8WOD - chains P and S of the 13 polymer chains in the assembly; structure by electron microscopy, 3.67 A resolution.

Chain P (and S):
Protein: SIR2-like domain-containing protein
Organism: Paenibacillus sp. 453mf
Notes: chain S of this document is another copy of the same molecule, construct and numbering; everything in this record applies to it too
UniProt: A0A1I6T0R8 (A0A1I6T0R8_9BACL); residue numbers follow UniProt; this construct covers 1-381
Amino-acid sequence (381 residues; row label = number of the first residue in the row):
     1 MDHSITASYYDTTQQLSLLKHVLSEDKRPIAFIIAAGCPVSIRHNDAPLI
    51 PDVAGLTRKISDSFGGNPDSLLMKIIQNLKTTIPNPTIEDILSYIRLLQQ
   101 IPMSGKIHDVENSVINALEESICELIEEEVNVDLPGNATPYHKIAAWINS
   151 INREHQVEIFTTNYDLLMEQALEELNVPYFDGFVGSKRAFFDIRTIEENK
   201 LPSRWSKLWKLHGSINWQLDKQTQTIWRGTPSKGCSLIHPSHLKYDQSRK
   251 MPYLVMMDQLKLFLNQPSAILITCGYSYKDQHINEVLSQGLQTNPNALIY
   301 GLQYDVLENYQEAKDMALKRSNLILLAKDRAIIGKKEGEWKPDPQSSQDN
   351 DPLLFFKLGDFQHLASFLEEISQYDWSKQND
Unresolved in the structure: 1-7, 65-69, 246-250, 342-353, 374-381 (chain S: 1-10, 64-71, 342-356, 374-381)

Interface between chain P and chain S:
Pairs across the interface - 27 pairs, chain P then chain S:
  Glu169(P) - Ser186(S)
  Glu173(P) - Val184(S)
  Glu173(P) - Gly185(S)
  Glu173(P) - Ser186(S)  hydrogen bond (side chain-backbone)
  Glu173(P) - Arg188(S)
  Glu173(P) - Phe190(S)
  Asn176(P) - Phe190(S)
  Val177(P) - Phe190(S)
  Tyr179(P) - Val184(S)
  Tyr179(P) - Gly185(S)  hydrogen bond (side chain-backbone)
  Tyr179(P) - Ser186(S)  hydrogen bond
  Val184(P) - Tyr179(S)
  Gly185(P) - Tyr179(S)
  Ser186(P) - Tyr179(S)  hydrogen bond (backbone-side chain)
  Ser186(P) - Arg228(S)
  Lys187(P) - Gln170(S)
  Phe190(P) - Asn176(S)
  Phe190(P) - Val177(S)
  Arg194(P) - Arg204(S)
  Thr195(P) - Trp205(S)
  Lys200(P) - Pro202(S)
  Pro202(P) - Lys200(S)
  Arg204(P) - Arg194(S)
  Trp205(P) - Val184(S)  hydrophobic
  Trp205(P) - Thr195(S)
  Arg228(P) - Ser186(S)
  Arg228(P) - Lys187(S)
Also at the interface, not in a pair above, chain P (21 interface residues in all): Leu172, Pro178, Arg188, Thr230
Also at the interface, not in a pair above, chain S (24 interface residues in all): Glu173, Pro178, Phe180, Asp181, Ala189, Leu201, Thr230

Summary:
21 residues of chain P and 24 residues of chain S are in contact, with 4 hydrogen bonds. Among the polar pairs
are Glu173(P)-Ser186(S), Tyr179(P)-Gly185(S) and Tyr179(P)-Ser186(S).
Chain P and chain S are both SIR2-like domain-containing protein (Paenibacillus sp. 453mf); the structure,
Cryo-EM structure of SIR2/HerA complex, was determined by electron microscopy.
